Entry 6L2O (X-ray diffraction, 2.20 A resolution); this record covers chains A and B of the 3 polymer chains in the assembly.

== Chain A (and B) ==
Molecule: RE_R_Pab1 domain-containing protein
Source organism: Pyrococcus abyssi (strain GE5 / Orsay)
Notes: chain B of this document is another copy of the same molecule, construct and numbering; everything in this record applies to it too
UniProtKB: Q9V2B6 (Q9V2B6_PYRAB); residue numbers follow UniProt; this construct covers 8-226
Chain sequence (220 residues; row label = number of the first residue in the row):
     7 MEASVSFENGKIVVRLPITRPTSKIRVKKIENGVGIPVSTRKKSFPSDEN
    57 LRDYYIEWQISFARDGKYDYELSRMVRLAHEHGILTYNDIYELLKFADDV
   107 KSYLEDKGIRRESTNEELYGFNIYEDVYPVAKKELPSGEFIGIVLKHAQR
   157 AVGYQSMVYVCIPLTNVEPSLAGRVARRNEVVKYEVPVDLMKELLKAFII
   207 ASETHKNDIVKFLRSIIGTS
Unresolved in the structure: 224-226 (chain B: 12-16, 224-226)
Construct notes: initiating methionine (7); engineered mutation Phe-68 (Tyr in Q9V2B6), Ala-154 (Lys in Q9V2B6)
Reported in the primary citation:
  - catalytic residues: Asp-214 (citing earlier work)
  - binding site for the 23-nt DNA strand: Arg-26, Pro-27, Thr-28, Lys-30, Arg-47, Lys-48, Arg-184
  - conformationally variable residues (loop rearrangement): Thr-28
  - mutagenesis - P27G/Y68F, P27G/T28G/K154A, Y68F/K154A: decreased catalytic activity
  - mutagenesis - P27G/T28G/Y68F: abolished catalytic activity
  - mutagenesis - P27G/T28G/Y68F: decreased binding to sequence-specific dsDNA
  - mutagenesis - P27G/T28G/K154A: decreased binding to the sequence-specific probe
  - mutagenesis - P27G/T28G/K154A: decreased binding to the nonspecific probe
  - mutagenesis - Y68F, K154A: decreased catalytic activity (citing earlier work)

== Chain A / chain B interface ==
Pairs across the interface - 83 pairs, chain A then chain B:
  Pro-27(A) / Arg-156(B)
  Val-40(A) / His-153(B)
  Ile-42(A) / Arg-156(B)
  Ile-42(A) / Ala-157(B)
  Pro-43(A) / Arg-156(B)
  Phe-102(A) / Tyr-125(B)  hydrophobic
  Asp-105(A) / Tyr-125(B)
  Val-106(A) / Tyr-125(B)
  Lys-107(A) / Tyr-125(B)  hydrogen bond (backbone-side chain)
  Ser-108(A) / Leu-124(B)
  Ser-108(A) / Tyr-125(B)
  Tyr-109(A) / Leu-124(B)
  Leu-110(A) / Leu-124(B)
  Lys-113(A) / Glu-122(B)  salt bridge
  Lys-113(A) / Ile-129(B)
  Arg-116(A) / Glu-131(B)  salt bridge
  Arg-117(A) / Val-136(B)
  Arg-117(A) / Lys-138(B)
  Glu-122(A) / Lys-113(B)  salt bridge
  Leu-124(A) / Ser-108(B)
  Leu-124(A) / Tyr-109(B)
  Leu-124(A) / Leu-110(B)
  Leu-124(A) / Ile-206(B)
  Tyr-125(A) / Phe-102(B)  hydrophobic
  Tyr-125(A) / Asp-105(B)
  Tyr-125(A) / Val-106(B)
  Tyr-125(A) / Lys-107(B)  hydrogen bond (side chain-backbone)
  Tyr-125(A) / Ser-108(B)  hydrogen bond (side chain-backbone)
  Gly-126(A) / Lys-139(B)
  Phe-127(A) / Lys-138(B)
  Phe-127(A) / Lys-139(B)
  Phe-127(A) / Glu-199(B)
  Phe-127(A) / Lys-202(B)
  Phe-127(A) / Ala-203(B)  hydrophobic
  Phe-127(A) / Ile-206(B)  hydrophobic
  Asn-128(A) / Val-136(B)
  Asn-128(A) / Ala-137(B)
  Asn-128(A) / Lys-138(B)  hydrogen bond (backbone-backbone)
  Ile-129(A) / Leu-110(B)  hydrophobic
  Ile-129(A) / Lys-113(B)
  Ile-129(A) / Val-136(B)
  Ile-129(A) / Ala-137(B)  hydrophobic
  Tyr-130(A) / Tyr-134(B)
  Tyr-130(A) / Pro-135(B)
  Tyr-130(A) / Val-136(B)  hydrogen bond (backbone-backbone)
  Glu-131(A) / Lys-113(B)  salt bridge
  Glu-131(A) / Arg-116(B)  salt bridge
  Glu-131(A) / Val-133(B)
  Glu-131(A) / Tyr-134(B)
  Asp-132(A) / Asp-132(B)
  Asp-132(A) / Val-133(B)
  Asp-132(A) / Tyr-134(B)  hydrogen bond (backbone-backbone)
  Asp-132(A) / Val-136(B)
  Val-133(A) / Glu-131(B)
  Val-133(A) / Asp-132(B)
  Tyr-134(A) / Glu-131(B)
  Tyr-134(A) / Asp-132(B)  hydrogen bond (backbone-backbone)
  Tyr-134(A) / Tyr-134(B)  hydrophobic
  Pro-135(A) / Tyr-130(B)
  Val-136(A) / Arg-117(B)
  Val-136(A) / Asn-128(B)
  Val-136(A) / Ile-129(B)
  Val-136(A) / Tyr-130(B)  hydrogen bond (backbone-backbone)
  Val-136(A) / Asp-132(B)
  Ala-137(A) / Asn-128(B)
  Ala-137(A) / Ile-129(B)  hydrophobic
  Lys-138(A) / Phe-127(B)
  Lys-138(A) / Asn-128(B)  hydrogen bond (backbone-backbone)
  Lys-138(A) / Tyr-130(B)
  Lys-139(A) / Gly-126(B)
  Lys-139(A) / Phe-127(B)
  Ile-147(A) / Phe-127(B)  hydrophobic
  His-153(A) / Val-40(B)
  Gln-155(A) / Pro-43(B)
  Arg-156(A) / Ile-42(B)
  Arg-156(A) / Pro-43(B)
  Ala-157(A) / Ile-42(B)
  Val-158(A) / Asn-38(B)
  Glu-199(A) / Phe-127(B)
  Ala-203(A) / Phe-127(B)  hydrophobic
  Ile-206(A) / Leu-124(B)
  Ile-206(A) / Tyr-125(B)  hydrophobic
  Ile-206(A) / Phe-127(B)  hydrophobic
Other interface residues (no listed pair), chain A (43 interface residues in all): Ser-45, Ile-149, Ala-154
Other interface residues (no listed pair), chain B (43 interface residues in all): Pro-27, Glu-37, Ile-147, Ile-149, Val-158

== In short ==
Chain A and chain B each contribute 43 residues to their interface, with 9 hydrogen bonds and 5 salt bridges.
Polar pairs include Lys-113(A)/Glu-122(B), Arg-116(A)/Glu-131(B) and Glu-131(A)/Lys-113(B). The paper reports
the catalytic residue Asp-214(A); P27G/Y68F, P27G/T28G/K154A and Y68F/K154A of chain A, among others, reduce
catalytic activity; 6 substitutions were tested in all.
Both chains are RE_R_Pab1 domain-containing protein (Pyrococcus abyssi (strain GE5 / Orsay)). Entry 6L2O
(Crystal structure of the R.PabI(Y68F-K154A)-dsDNA(GTAC-5bp-GTAC) complex) was determined by X-ray
diffraction, deposited together with 6L2N and 6M3L.
